PDB entry 3WP0 | X-ray diffraction, 2.04 A resolution | chains A and B

# Chain A
Name: Disks large homolog 4
Source organism: Rattus norvegicus
UniProtKB: P31016 (DLG4_RAT); residues 531-713 here = UniProt positions 531-713
Amino-acid sequence (187 residues; each row starts with the number of its first residue):
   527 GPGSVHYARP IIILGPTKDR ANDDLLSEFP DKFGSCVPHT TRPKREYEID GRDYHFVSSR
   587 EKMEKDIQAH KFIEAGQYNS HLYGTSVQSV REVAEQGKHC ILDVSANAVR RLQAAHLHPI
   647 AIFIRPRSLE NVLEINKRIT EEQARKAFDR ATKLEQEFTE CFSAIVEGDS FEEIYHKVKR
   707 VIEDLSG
Not modelled in the structure: 527-532
Differences from the reference sequence: expression tag (527-530)
Curated features (UniProtKB/Swiss-Prot):
  - modified residue: Tyr580 (Phosphotyrosine), Ser606 (Phosphoserine), Ser654 (Phosphoserine)
Reported in the primary citation:
  - contacts within the chain: Arg568-Glu574 (salt bridge)

# Chain B
Name: Lethal(2) giant larvae protein homolog 2
UniProtKB: Q6P1M3 (L2GL2_HUMAN); residues 570-584 here correspond to UniProt positions 640-654 (UniProt number = residue number + 70)
Amino-acid sequence (15 residues; row label = number of the first residue in the row):
   570 LSRVKSLKKS LRQSF
Modified positions: Ser575 (phosphoserine; SEP)
Curated features (UniProtKB/Swiss-Prot):
  - modified residue: Ser583 (Phosphoserine)
Reported in the primary citation:
  - post-translational modification sites: Ser575, Ser579, Ser583 (citing earlier work)
  - mutagenesis - S575A, S575A/S583A, S579A, S583A: unchanged binding to Disks large homolog 4 (chain A)
  - mutagenesis - S575A/S579A/S583A: abolished binding to Disks large homolog 4 (chain A)
  - mutagenesis - S575E/S579E/S583E: decreased binding to Disks large homolog 4 (chain A)

# Chain A / chain B interface
Contacting residue pairs (21; chain A residue first):
  Asp545(A) with Lys577(B), salt bridge
  Pro564(A) with Leu576(B), hydrophobic
  Arg568(A) with Ser575(B)
  Arg571(A) with Ser575(B)
  Tyr580(A) with Ser575(B)
  Glu600(A) with Leu580(B); Ser583(B), hydrogen bond
  Ala601(A) with Ser583(B); Phe584(B), hydrogen bond (backbone-backbone)
  Gly602(A) with Ser579(B); Gln582(B); Phe584(B)
  Gln603(A) with Ser579(B); Gln582(B), hydrogen bond (backbone-backbone)
  Tyr604(A) with Lys578(B)
  Leu608(A) with Phe584(B), hydrophobic
  Tyr609(A) with Ser575(B); Leu576(B), hydrophobic; Ser579(B)
  Asp629(A) with Lys577(B), salt bridge; Leu580(B)
Also at the interface, not in a pair above, chain A (19 interface residues in all): Lys544, Glu574, Ile593, Gly610, Val630, Arg637
Interface features reported in the paper:
  - residue pairs: Ile593(A)-Phe584(B) (hydrophobic contact), Ala601(A)-Phe584(B) (hydrophobic contact), Gln603(A)-Phe584(B) (hydrophobic contact), Leu608(A)-Phe584(B) (hydrophobic contact)
  - interface residues, chain A: Arg568(A), Arg571(A), Tyr580(A), Ile593(A), Ala601(A), Gly602(A), Gln603(A), Tyr604(A), Leu608(A), Tyr609(A)
  - hot spots on chain A (mutagenesis) - G602F (4-fold): decreased binding to Lethal(2) giant larvae protein homolog 2 (chain B)
  - interface residues, chain B: Phe584(B)

# In short
Chain A and chain B form an interface of 19 and 9 residues respectively, with 3 hydrogen bonds and 2 salt
bridges. Polar contacts include Asp545(A)-Lys577(B), Asp629(A)-Lys577(B) and Glu600(A)-Ser583(B). The authors
report hydrophobic contacts between Ile593(A) and Phe584(B), Ala601(A) and Phe584(B) and Gln603(A) and
Phe584(B) among others. The paper reports that S575A/S579A/S583A of chain B abolish binding to Disks large
homolog 4 (chain A); interface residues Arg568(A), Arg571(A) and Phe584(B) among others; 7 substitutions were
tested in all.
Chain A is Disks large homolog 4 (Rattus norvegicus) and chain B is Lethal(2) giant larvae protein homolog 2;
the structure, Crystal structure of Dlg GK in complex with a phosphor-Lgl2 peptide, was determined by X-ray
diffraction (same publication as 3WP1).
